PDB entry 1H1Z | X-ray diffraction, 3.40 A resolution | chains A and B

[Chain A (and B)]
Molecule: D-ribulose-5-phosphate 3-epimerase
Organism: Oryza sativa
Notes: EC 5.1.3.1; chain B of this document is another copy of the same molecule, construct and numbering; everything in this record applies to it too
Reference sequence: Q9SE42 (Q9SE42); residues 0-227 here correspond to UniProt positions 1-228 (UniProt number = residue number + 1)
Amino-acid sequence (228 residues; numbered 0 to 227; the number before each row is that of its first residue; numbering starts at 0):
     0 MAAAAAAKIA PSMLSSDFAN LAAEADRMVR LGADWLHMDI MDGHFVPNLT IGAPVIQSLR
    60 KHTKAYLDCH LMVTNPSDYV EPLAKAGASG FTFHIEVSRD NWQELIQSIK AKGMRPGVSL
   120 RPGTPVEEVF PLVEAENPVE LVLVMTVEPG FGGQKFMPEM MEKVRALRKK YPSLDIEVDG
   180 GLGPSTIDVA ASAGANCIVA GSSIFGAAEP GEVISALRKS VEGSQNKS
Disordered / not traced: 0-4, 225-227
UniProt features mapped onto this chain:
  - active site: Asp38 (Proton acceptor), Asp178 (Proton donor)
  - binding site (substrate): Ser11, His69, Gly149 to Gly152, Asp178 to Gly180, Gly200, Ser201
  - binding site (a divalent metal cation): His36, Asp38, His69, Asp178
Metal / ion sites: Zn2+: His36, Asp38, His69, Asp178

[Chain A / chain B interface]
Residue-residue contacts (50):
  Ser15(A) with Ser57(B)
  Asp16(A) with His61(B), salt bridge
  Phe17(A) with Ser57(B), hydrogen bond (backbone-side chain)
  Ala18(A) with Asn19(B); Leu20(B), hydrogen bond (backbone-backbone); Ala21(B), hydrogen bond (backbone-backbone); Ser57(B); His61(B)
  Asn19(A) with Ala18(B); Ala21(B); His61(B)
  Leu20(A) with Ala18(B), hydrogen bond (backbone-backbone)
  Ala21(A) with Ala18(B), hydrogen bond (backbone-backbone); Asn19(B)
  Ile39(A) with Leu48(B), hydrophobic
  Met40(A) with Leu48(B)
  Asp41(A) with Asp41(B); His43(B), salt bridge; Leu48(B)
  Gly42(A) with Tyr78(B)
  His43(A) with Asp41(B), salt bridge; His43(B), hydrogen bond; Thr73(B), hydrogen bond
  Leu48(A) with Ile39(B), hydrophobic; Met40(B); Asp41(B); Leu48(B), hydrophobic; Ile50(B); Gly51(B); Ala52(B); Pro53(B); Tyr78(B)
  Thr49(A) with Ile50(B); Gly51(B), hydrogen bond (backbone-backbone); Val54(B)
  Ile50(A) with Leu48(B); Thr49(B); Val54(B), hydrophobic
  Gly51(A) with Leu48(B); Thr49(B), hydrogen bond (backbone-backbone)
  Ala52(A) with Leu48(B)
  Pro53(A) with Leu48(B)
  Val54(A) with Thr49(B)
  Ser57(A) with Phe17(B); Ala18(B)
  His61(A) with Asp16(B), salt bridge; Ala18(B); Asn19(B)
  Thr73(A) with His43(B), hydrogen bond
  Tyr78(A) with Leu48(B)
Also at the interface, not in a pair above, chain A (27 interface residues in all): Asn47, Leu58, Val72, Asn74
Also at the interface, not in a pair above, chain B (27 interface residues in all): Ser15, Gly42, Asn47, Leu58, Val72, Asn74

[Summary]
The chain A/chain B interface involves 27 residues from each chain; the contacts include 10 hydrogen bonds and
4 salt bridges. Among the polar pairs are Asp16(A)-His61(B), Asp41(A)-His43(B) and Phe17(A)-Ser57(B).
Chain A and chain B are both D-ribulose-5-phosphate 3-epimerase (Oryza sativa); the structure, The structure
of the cytosolic D-ribulose-5-phosphate 3-epimerase from rice complexed with sulfate and zinc, was determined
by X-ray diffraction, deposited together with 1H1Y.
